Entry 5S4L (X-ray diffraction, 2.30 A resolution); this record covers chains A and F of the 6 polymer chains in the assembly.

# Chain A
Name: Tubulin alpha-1B chain
Organism: Bos taurus
UniProt: P81947 (TBA1B_BOVIN); residues 1-451 here = UniProt positions 1-451
Chain sequence (451 residues; each row starts with the number of its first residue):
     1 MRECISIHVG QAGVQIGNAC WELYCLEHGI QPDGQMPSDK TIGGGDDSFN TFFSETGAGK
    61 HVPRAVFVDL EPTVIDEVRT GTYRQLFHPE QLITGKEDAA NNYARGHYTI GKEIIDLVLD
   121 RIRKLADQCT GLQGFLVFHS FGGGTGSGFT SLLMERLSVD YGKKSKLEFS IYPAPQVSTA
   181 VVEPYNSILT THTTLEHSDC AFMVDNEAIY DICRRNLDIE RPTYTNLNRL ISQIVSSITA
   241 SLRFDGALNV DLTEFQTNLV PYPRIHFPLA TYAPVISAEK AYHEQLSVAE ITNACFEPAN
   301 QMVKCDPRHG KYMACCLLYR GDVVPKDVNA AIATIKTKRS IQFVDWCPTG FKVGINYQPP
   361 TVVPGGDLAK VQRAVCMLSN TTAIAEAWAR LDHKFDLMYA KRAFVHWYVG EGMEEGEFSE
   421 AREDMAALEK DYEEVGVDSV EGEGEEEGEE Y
Unresolved in the structure: 439-451
Bound ions: Ca2+: D39, T41, G44, E55
Residues lining bound ligands: GTP (guanosine-5'-triphosphate): G10, Q11, A12, Q15, I16, D69, D98, A99, A100, N101, S140, G142, G143, G144, T145, G146, I171, P173, V177, S178, E183, N206, Y224, L227, N228, I231

# Chain F
Name: Tubulin-Tyrosine Ligase
Organism: Gallus gallus
UniProt: E1BQ43 (E1BQ43_CHICK); numbering as in UniProt (aligned over 1-378)
Chain sequence (384 residues; row label = number of the first residue in the row):
     1 MYTFVVRDEN SSVYAEVSRL LLATGQWKRL RKDNPRFNLM LGERNRLPFG RLGHEPGLVQ
    61 LVNYYRGADK LCRKASLVKL IKTSPELSES CTWFPESYVI YPTNLKTPVA PAQNGIRHLI
   121 NNTRTDEREV FLAAYNRRRE GREGNVWIAK SSAGAKGEGI LISSEASELL DFIDEQGQVH
   181 VIQKYLEKPL LLEPGHRKFD IRSWVLVDHL YNIYLYREGV LRTSSEPYNS ANFQDKTCHL
   241 TNHCIQKEYS KNYGRYEEGN EMFFEEFNQY LMDALNTTLE NSILLQIKHI IRSCLMCIEP
   301 AISTKHLHYQ SFQLFGFDFM VDEELKVWLI EVNGAPACAQ KLYAELCQGI VDVAISSVFP
   361 LADTGQKTSQ PTSIFIKLHH HHHH
Unresolved in the structure: 106-124, 156-158, 363-370, 383-384
Sequence notes: expression tag (379-384)
Bound ions: Mg2+: E331, N333 (together with AMP-PCP)
Residues lining bound ligands: AMP-PCP (ACP; phosphomethylphosphonic acid adenylate ester): K74, P95, I148, K150, A155, Q183, K184, Y185, L186, K198, D200, R202, R222, H239, L240, T241, N242, D318, M320, I330, E331, N333

# Chain A / chain F interface
Pairs across the interface (22):
  Q176(A) with P56(F)
  E207(A) with H54(F), salt bridge
  E297(A) with H306(F)
  P298(A) with L307(F), hydrophobic
  K304(A) with H54(F)
  C305(A) with H308(F)
  D306(A) with R66(F); L307(F)
  R308(A) with P300(F), hydrogen bond (side chain-backbone); A301(F), hydrogen bond (side chain-backbone); I302(F); S303(F), hydrogen bond (side chain-backbone)
  H309(A) with R66(F), hydrogen bond (side chain-backbone); G67(F), hydrogen bond (side chain-backbone); A301(F)
  S340(A) with A301(F)
  E386(A) with G50(F); R66(F), salt bridge
  R390(A) with G50(F); H54(F), hydrogen bond
  H393(A) with R51(F), hydrogen bond
  E433(A) with R46(F), salt bridge
Interface residues without a listed pair, chain A (15 interface residues in all): K338
Interface residues without a listed pair, chain F (16 interface residues in all): G53, E299

# In short
15 residues of chain A face 16 of chain F across their interface, with 7 hydrogen bonds and 3 salt bridges.
Polar contacts include E207(A)-H54(F), E386(A)-R66(F) and E433(A)-R46(F). Ligands of chain A: GTP. Bound to
chain F: AMP-PCP.
Chain A is Tubulin alpha-1B chain (Bos taurus) and chain F is Tubulin-Tyrosine Ligase (Gallus gallus); the
structure, Tubulin-Z1891773393-complex, was determined by X-ray diffraction together with 5S4M, 5S4N, 5S4O,
5S4P, 5S4Q, 5S4R and 52 further entries from the same study.
